Entry 1JWS (X-ray diffraction, 2.60 A resolution); this record covers chains A and C of the 4 polymer chains in the assembly.

== Chain A ==
Protein: HLA class II histocompatibility antigen, DR alpha chain
From: Homo sapiens
Reference sequence: P01903 (2DRA_HUMAN); residues 1-182 here correspond to UniProt positions 26-207 (UniProt number = residue number + 25)
Amino-acid sequence (182 residues; numbered 1 to 182; the number before each row is that of its first residue):
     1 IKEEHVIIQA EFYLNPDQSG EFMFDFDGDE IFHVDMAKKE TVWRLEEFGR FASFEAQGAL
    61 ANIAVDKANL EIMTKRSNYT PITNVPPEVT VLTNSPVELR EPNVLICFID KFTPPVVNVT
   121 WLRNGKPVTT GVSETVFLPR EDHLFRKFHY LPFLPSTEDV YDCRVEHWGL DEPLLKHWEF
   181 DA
Disordered / not traced: 1-2
Disulfides: C107-C163
Swiss-Prot annotation at these positions:
  - region: E179 to A182 (Connecting peptide)
  - site: Q9 (Self- and pathogen-derived peptide antigen), G49 (Self-peptide antigen), F51 (Self- and pathogen-derived peptide antigen), A52 (Self-peptide antigen), S53 (Self- and pathogen-derived peptide antigen), E55 (Pathogen-derived peptide antigen), N62 (Self- and pathogen-derived peptide antigen), N69 (Pathogen-derived peptide antigen), R76 (Self- and pathogen-derived peptide antigen)
  - glycosylation (N-linked (GlcNAc...) asparagine): N78, N118

== Chain C ==
Protein: HA peptide
Amino-acid sequence (13 residues; each row starts with the number of its first residue):
   306 PKYVKQNTLK LAT

== Interface between chain A and chain C ==
Pairs across the interface - 32 pairs, chain A then chain C:
  Q9(A) - K310(C)
  Q9(A) - Q311(C)  hydrogen bond (side chain-backbone)
  E11(A) - T313(C)
  F22(A) - K310(C)
  F24(A) - V309(C)
  I31(A) - Y308(C)
  F32(A) - Y308(C)  hydrophobic
  W43(A) - Y308(C)  hydrophobic
  F51(A) - P306(C)
  A52(A) - P306(C)
  A52(A) - Y308(C)  hydrophobic
  S53(A) - P306(C)  hydrogen bond (backbone-backbone)
  S53(A) - K307(C)  hydrogen bond
  S53(A) - Y308(C)  hydrogen bond (backbone-backbone)
  F54(A) - K307(C)
  F54(A) - Y308(C)
  E55(A) - K307(C)
  G58(A) - K310(C)
  N62(A) - K310(C)
  N62(A) - Q311(C)  hydrogen bond (side chain-backbone)
  N62(A) - N312(C)
  N62(A) - T313(C)  hydrogen bond (backbone-side chain)
  V65(A) - T313(C)
  V65(A) - L314(C)
  D66(A) - T313(C)
  N69(A) - L314(C)  hydrogen bond (side chain-backbone)
  N69(A) - K315(C)
  N69(A) - L316(C)  hydrogen bond (side chain-backbone)
  I72(A) - L316(C)  hydrophobic
  I72(A) - T318(C)
  M73(A) - L316(C)  hydrophobic
  R76(A) - A317(C)  hydrogen bond (side chain-backbone)

== Overview ==
The interface between chain A and chain C involves 20 residues on one side and 13 on the other, with 9
hydrogen bonds. Polar pairs include Q9(A)-Q311(C), S53(A)-K307(C) and N62(A)-Q311(C).
Chain A is HLA class II histocompatibility antigen, DR alpha chain (Homo sapiens) and chain C is HA peptide;
the structure, Crystal Structure of the Complex of the MHC Class II Molecule HLA-DR1 (HA peptide 306-318) with
..., was determined by X-ray diffraction (same publication as 1JWM and 1JWU).
